4S20 - chains A and B of the 8 polymer chains in the assembly; structure by X-ray diffraction, 4.70 A resolution (low resolution: residue-level contacts below are approximate; hydrogen-bond / salt-bridge calls are withheld).

== Chain A (and B) ==
Molecule: DNA-directed RNA polymerase subunit alpha
Source organism: Escherichia coli
Notes: EC 2.7.7.6; chain B of this document is another copy of the same molecule, construct and numbering; everything in this record applies to it too
UniProtKB: B1X6E7 (B1X6E7_ECODH); residues 1-329 here = UniProt positions 1-329
Chain sequence (329 residues; each row starts with the number of its first residue):
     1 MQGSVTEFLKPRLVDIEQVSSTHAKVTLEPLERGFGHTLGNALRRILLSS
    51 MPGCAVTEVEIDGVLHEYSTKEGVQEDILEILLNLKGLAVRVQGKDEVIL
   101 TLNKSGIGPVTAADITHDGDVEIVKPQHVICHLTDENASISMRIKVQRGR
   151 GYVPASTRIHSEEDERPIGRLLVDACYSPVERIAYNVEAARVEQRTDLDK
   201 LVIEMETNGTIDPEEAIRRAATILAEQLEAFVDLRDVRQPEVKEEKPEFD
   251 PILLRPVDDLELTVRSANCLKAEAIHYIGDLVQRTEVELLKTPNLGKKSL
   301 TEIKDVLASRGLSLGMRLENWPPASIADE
Disordered / not traced: 1-5, 233-329

== Interface between chain A and chain B ==
Pairs across the interface - 49 pairs, chain A then chain B:
  Thr6(A) with Arg150(B)
  Phe8(A) with Ile223(B); Gln227(B)
  Leu9(A) with Gln227(B)
  Pro11(A) with Gln227(B); Ala230(B); Phe231(B)
  Gly34(A) with Arg45(B)
  Phe35(A) with Ser50(B); Gln227(B)
  Thr38(A) with Ala42(B); Arg45(B)
  Leu39(A) with Leu224(B); Leu228(B)
  Asn41(A) with Asn41(B)
  Ala42(A) with Thr38(B)
  Arg45(A) with Gly34(B); His37(B); Thr38(B)
  Ile46(A) with Phe35(B)
  Ser49(A) with Arg33(B)
  Ser50(A) with Phe35(B)
  Arg150(A) with Thr6(B); Glu7(B); Phe8(B)
  Arg218(A) with Ala230(B); Phe231(B)
  Arg219(A) with Phe8(B)
  Ala221(A) with Phe231(B)
  Thr222(A) with Phe231(B); Val232(B)
  Ile223(A) with Phe8(B)
  Leu224(A) with Leu39(B); Leu228(B)
  Ala225(A) with Leu228(B)
  Gln227(A) with Leu9(B); Pro11(B)
  Leu228(A) with Leu39(B); Leu224(B); Ala225(B); Leu228(B)
  Ala230(A) with Pro11(B); Arg12(B); Arg218(B)
  Phe231(A) with Leu28(B); Arg218(B); Ala221(B); Thr222(B)
  Val232(A) with Thr222(B)
Interface residues without a listed pair, chain A (32 interface residues in all): Lys10, Arg12, Leu28, Glu32, His37
Interface residues without a listed pair, chain B (36 interface residues in all): Lys10, Ile46, Pro52, Arg148, Ile217, Arg219, Glu226

== Overview ==
Chain A and chain B form an interface of 32 and 36 residues respectively.
Chain A and chain B are both DNA-directed RNA polymerase subunit alpha (Escherichia coli); the structure,
Structural basis for transcription reactivation by RapA, was determined by X-ray diffraction.
